Entry 6YLC (X-ray diffraction, 2.43 A resolution); this record covers chain A.

Chain A:
Protein: Mitogen-activated protein kinase 6
Organism: Homo sapiens
Notes: EC 2.7.11.24
UniProt: Q16659 (MK06_HUMAN); numbering as in UniProt (aligned over 9-327)
Sequence (319 residues; each row starts with the number of its first residue):
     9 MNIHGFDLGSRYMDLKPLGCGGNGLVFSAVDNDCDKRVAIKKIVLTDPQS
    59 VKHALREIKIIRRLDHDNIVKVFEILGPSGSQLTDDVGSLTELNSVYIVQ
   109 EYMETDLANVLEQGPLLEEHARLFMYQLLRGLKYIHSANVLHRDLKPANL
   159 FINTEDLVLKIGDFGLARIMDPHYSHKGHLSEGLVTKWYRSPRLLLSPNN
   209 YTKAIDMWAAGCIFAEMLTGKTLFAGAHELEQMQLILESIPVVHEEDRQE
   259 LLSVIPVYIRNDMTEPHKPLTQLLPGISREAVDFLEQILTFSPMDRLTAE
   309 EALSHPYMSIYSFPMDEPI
Disordered / not traced: 9-14, 53-55, 91-102, 179-187, 321-327
Construct notes: engineered mutation Val290 (Leu in Q16659)
Swiss-Prot annotation at these positions:
  - motif: Ser189 to Gly191 (SEG motif)
  - active site: Asp152 (Proton acceptor)
  - binding site (ATP): Leu26 to Val34, Lys49
  - modified residue: Ser189 (Phosphoserine)
  - natural variant: Val290 (L290V: this construct carries the variant)
Ligand contacts: OXW (5-fluoranyl-2-[5-[[1-(1-methylpiperidin-4-yl)pyrazol-4-yl]amino]-[1,2,3]triazolo[4,5-d]pyrimidin-3-yl]benzenecarbonitrile): Leu26, Gly27, Cys28, Gly29, Val34, Ala47, Lys49, Val78, Gln108, Glu109, Tyr110, Met111, Glu112, Thr113, Asp114, Asn157, Phe159, Phe172

Summary:
Bound to chain A: compound OXW. UniProt lists active-site residue Asp152 and 10 ATP-binding residues.
Chain A is Mitogen-activated protein kinase 6 (Homo sapiens); the structure, Biochemical, Cellular and
Structural Characterization of Novel ERK3 Inhibitors, was determined by X-ray diffraction (same publication as
6YKY and 6YLL).
